Entry 3GI2 (X-ray diffraction, 1.53 A resolution); this record covers chain A.

== Chain A ==
Name: Dihydrofolate reductase
Organism: Homo sapiens
Notes: EC 1.5.1.3
UniProtKB: P00374 (DYR_HUMAN); residues 0-186 here correspond to UniProt positions 1-187 (UniProt number = residue number + 1)
Sequence (187 residues; numbered 0 to 186; the number before each row is that of its first residue; numbering starts at 0):
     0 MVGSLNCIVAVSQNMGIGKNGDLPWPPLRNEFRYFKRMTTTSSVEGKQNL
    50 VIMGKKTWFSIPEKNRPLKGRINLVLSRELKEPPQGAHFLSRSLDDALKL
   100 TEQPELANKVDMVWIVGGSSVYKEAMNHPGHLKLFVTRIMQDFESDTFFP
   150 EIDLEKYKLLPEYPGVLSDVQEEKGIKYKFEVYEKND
Unresolved in the structure: 0
Sequence notes: engineered mutation Lys35 (Gln36 in P00374)
Residues lining bound ligands:
  - GHW (N-({4-[(2-amino-6-methyl-4-oxo-3,4-dihydrothieno[2,3-d]pyrimidin-5-yl)sulfanyl]phenyl}carbonyl)-L-glutamic acid): Ile7, Val8, Ala9, Leu22, Glu30, Phe31, Arg32, Phe34, Lys35, Thr56, Ile60, Pro61, Asn64, Leu67, Lys68, Arg70, Val115, Tyr121, Thr136
  - NADPH (NDP; NADPH dihydro-nicotinamide-adenine-dinucleotide phosphate): Val8, Ala9, Ile16, Gly17, Lys18, Gly20, Asp21, Leu22, Trp24, Gly53, Lys54, Lys55, Thr56, Ser59, Leu75, Ser76, Arg77, Glu78, Leu79, Ser90, Arg91, Ser92, Leu93, Val115, Gly116, Gly117, Ser118, Ser119, Val120, Tyr121, Glu123, Thr146
Reported in the primary citation:
  - binding site for GHW: Ile7, Val115, Tyr121

== Overview ==
Ligands of chain A: compound GHW and NADPH. From the paper: a binding site for GHW at Ile7, Val115 and Tyr121.
Chain A is Dihydrofolate reductase (Homo sapiens); the structure, Human dihydrofolate reductase Q35K mutant
inhibitor complex, was determined by X-ray diffraction together with 3GHC, 3GHV and 3GHW from the same study.
